8AGC - chains A and H of the 9 polymer chains in the assembly; structure by electron microscopy, 3.10 A resolution.

[Chain A]
Name: Dolichyl-diphosphooligosaccharide--protein glycotransferase
From: Saccharomyces cerevisiae
Notes: EC 2.4.99.18
Reference sequence: A0A6A5Q0M3 (A0A6A5Q0M3_YEASX); residue numbers follow UniProt; this construct covers 1-718
Chain sequence (718 residues; each row starts with the number of its first residue):
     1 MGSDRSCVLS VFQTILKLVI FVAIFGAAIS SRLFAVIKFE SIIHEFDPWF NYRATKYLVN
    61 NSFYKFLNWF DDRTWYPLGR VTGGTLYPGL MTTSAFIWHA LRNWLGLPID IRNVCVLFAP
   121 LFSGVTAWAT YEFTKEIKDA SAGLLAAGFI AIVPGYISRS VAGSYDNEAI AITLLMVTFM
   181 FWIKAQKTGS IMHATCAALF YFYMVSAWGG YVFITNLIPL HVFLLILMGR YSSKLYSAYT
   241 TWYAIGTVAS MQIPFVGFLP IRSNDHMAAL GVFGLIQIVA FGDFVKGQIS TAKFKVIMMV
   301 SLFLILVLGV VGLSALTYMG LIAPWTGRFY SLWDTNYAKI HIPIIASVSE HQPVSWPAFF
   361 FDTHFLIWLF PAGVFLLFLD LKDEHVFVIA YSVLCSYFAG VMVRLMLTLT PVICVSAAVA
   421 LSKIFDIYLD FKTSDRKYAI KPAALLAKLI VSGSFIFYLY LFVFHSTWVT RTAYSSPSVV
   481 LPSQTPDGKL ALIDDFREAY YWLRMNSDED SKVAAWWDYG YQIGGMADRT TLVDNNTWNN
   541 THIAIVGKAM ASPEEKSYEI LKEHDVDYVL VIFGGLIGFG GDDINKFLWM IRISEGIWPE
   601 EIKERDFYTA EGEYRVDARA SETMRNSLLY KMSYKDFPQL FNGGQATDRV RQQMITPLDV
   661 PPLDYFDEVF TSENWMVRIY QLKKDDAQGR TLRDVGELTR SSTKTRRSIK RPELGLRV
Unresolved in the structure: 1-5, 433-440, 484-491
Glycans and other covalent adducts: glycan linked to Asn539
Ion coordination: Mn2+: Asp166 (together with ELU)
Residues lining bound ligands:
  - 5-Carboxy-N,N'-tetramethyl rhodamine (323; 2-[3,6-bis(dimethylamino)xanthen-9-yl]-5-methanoyl-benzoate): Phe361, Thr472, Ala473, Ser476, Pro482
  - beta-D-mannopyranose / ELU / alpha-D-mannopyranose / N-acetylglucosamine / 2-acetamido-2-deoxy-alpha-D-glucopyranose: Asp47, Gly79, Arg80, Val81, Gly84, Thr85, Asp166, Asn167, Trp208, Gly209, Gly210, Val212, Phe213, Asn216, Phe255, Trp325, Arg328, Phe329, Leu332, Ile344, Ile345, Glu350, Leu394, Phe398, Arg404, Leu405, Tyr521, Asn535, Asn536, Thr537, Trp538
  - palmitoyl-linoleoyl phosphatidylcholine (CPL; 1-palmitoyl-2-linoleoyl-sn-glycero-3-phosphocholine), molecule 1: Val22, Phe25, Gly26, Ile29, Ser30, Leu33
  - palmitoyl-linoleoyl phosphatidylcholine (CPL), molecule 2: Ile29, Leu33, Val36, Ile37, Ser41, Ile97, Ala100, Leu101, Leu105, Leu107, Ile109, Arg112, Asn113, Val114, Leu117, Leu121
  - palmitoyl-linoleoyl phosphatidylcholine (CPL), molecule 3: Phe63, Leu67, Pro88, Gly89, Thr92, Phe96, Leu199, Phe202, Tyr203, Ser206, Gln252, Ile253, Pro254
  - palmitoyl-linoleoyl phosphatidylcholine (CPL), molecule 4: Leu105, Ile109, Asn113
  - phosphatidylethanolamine (PTY), molecule 1: Leu58, Ser62, Phe63, Thr92, Ala95, Phe96, His99, Phe202
  - phosphatidylethanolamine (PTY), molecule 2: Leu224, Leu227, Met228, Arg230, Phe378, Leu381, Ile389, Ala390, Val393, Leu394
Reported in the primary citation:
  - catalytic residues: Asp47, Glu350 (citing earlier work)
  - binding site for the ligand ELU: Trp208, Arg328, Arg404
  - Mn2+ coordination: Asp47, Asp166

[Chain H]
Name: OST3 isoform 1
From: Saccharomyces cerevisiae
Reference sequence: A0A6A5Q3S9 (A0A6A5Q3S9_YEASX); residue numbers follow UniProt; this construct covers 1-350
Chain sequence (350 residues; row label = number of the first residue in the row):
     1 MNWLFLVSLV FFCGVSTHPA LAMSSNRLLK LANKSPKKII PLKDSSFENI LAPPHENAYI
    61 VALFTATAPE IGCSLCLELE SEYDTIVASW FDDHPDAKSS NSDTSIFFTK VNLEDPSKTI
   121 PKAFQFFQLN NVPRLFIFKP NSPSILDHSV ISISTDTGSE RMKQIIQAIK QFSQVNDFSL
   181 HLPMDWTPII TSTIITFITV LLFKKQSKLM FSIISSRIIW ATLSTFFIIC MISAYMFNQI
   241 RNTQLAGVGP KGEVMYFLPN EFQHQFAIET QVMVLIYGTL AALVVVLVKG IQFLRSHLYP
   301 ETKKAYFIDA ILASFCALFI YVFFAALTTV FTIKSPAYPF PLLRLSAPFK
Unresolved in the structure: 1-212, 344-350
Residues lining bound ligands: phosphatidylethanolamine (PTY): Ser215, Ser216, Arg217, Trp220

[Chain A / chain H interface]
Pairs across the interface (78):
  Arg230(A) with Arg217(H)
  Gln352(A) with Arg241(H)
  Pro353(A) with Phe237(H), hydrophobic; Ile240(H), hydrophobic; Arg241(H)
  Val354(A) with Ala234(H); Phe237(H)
  Ser355(A) with Ala234(H); Phe262(H), hydrogen bond (side chain-backbone); Gln263(H); Gln265(H)
  Trp356(A) with Ala234(H); Gln265(H), hydrogen bond (backbone-side chain); Glu269(H), hydrogen bond; Met273(H), hydrophobic; Val330(H), hydrophobic; Phe331(H), hydrophobic; Lys334(H)
  Pro357(A) with Phe262(H), hydrophobic; Phe331(H); Lys334(H)
  Phe359(A) with Ile232(H)
  Phe360(A) with Leu327(H), hydrophobic; Phe331(H), hydrophobic; Tyr338(H)
  Phe361(A) with Phe262(H), hydrophobic; Phe331(H), hydrophobic
  His364(A) with Phe324(H); Tyr338(H)
  Ile367(A) with Ile232(H)
  Trp368(A) with Leu280(H), hydrophobic; Val284(H), hydrophobic; Ile320(H), hydrophobic; Phe324(H)
  Leu369(A) with Val284(H), hydrophobic
  Phe370(A) with Ile228(H), hydrophobic
  Pro371(A) with Thr225(H); Ile229(H), hydrophobic; Ile232(H), hydrophobic
  Ala372(A) with Val284(H), hydrophobic
  Val374(A) with Ile228(H), hydrophobic
  Phe375(A) with Ala221(H), hydrophobic; Thr222(H); Thr225(H); Val285(H), hydrophobic
  Phe378(A) with Trp220(H), hydrophobic; Ala221(H), hydrophobic; Ser224(H)
  Leu379(A) with Arg217(H), hydrogen bond (backbone-side chain); Lys289(H)
  Leu381(A) with Arg217(H)
  Val393(A) with Phe227(H), hydrophobic
  Ser396(A) with Ile228(H); Met231(H)
  Tyr397(A) with Phe227(H), hydrophobic; Met231(H), hydrophobic; Met236(H), hydrophobic
  Val401(A) with Met236(H), hydrophobic
  Ile424(A) with Val284(H), hydrophobic; Val288(H), hydrophobic
  Ile427(A) with Val288(H)
  Tyr428(A) with Leu287(H); Ala313(H)
  Ala443(A) with Phe307(H), hydrophobic; Ala310(H)
  Ala447(A) with Ala310(H), hydrophobic; Ser314(H)
  Val451(A) with Ala313(H); Ala317(H), hydrophobic
  Phe457(A) with Leu342(H), hydrophobic
  Tyr458(A) with Tyr321(H)
  Leu461(A) with Leu342(H), hydrophobic
  Phe464(A) with Phe340(H)
  His465(A) with Tyr338(H), hydrogen bond; Phe340(H)
  Trp468(A) with Tyr338(H), hydrophobic; Pro339(H); Phe340(H), hydrophobic
Also at the interface, not in a pair above, chain A (49 interface residues in all): Thr335, Ala358, Phe365, Leu376, Asp380, Ser392, Lys423, Ala444, Ile450, Ser454, Phe455
Also at the interface, not in a pair above, chain H (52 interface residues in all): Ile218, Ser233, Phe257, His264, Tyr277, Ala281, Ile291, Tyr306, Ala337

[Overview]
49 residues of chain A and 52 residues of chain H are in contact; the contacts include 5 hydrogen bonds. Polar
pairs include Ser355(A)-Phe262(H), Trp356(A)-Gln265(H) and Trp356(A)-Glu269(H). The paper reports catalytic
residues Asp47(A) and Glu350(A); a binding site for the ligand ELU at Trp208(A), Arg328(A) and Arg404(A).
Chain A is Dolichyl-diphosphooligosaccharide--protein glycotransferase and chain H is OST3 isoform 1, both
from Saccharomyces cerevisiae; the structure, Structure of yeast oligosaccharylransferase complex with
lipid-linked oligosaccharide and non-acceptor peptide bound, was determined by electron microscopy, deposited
together with 8AGB and 8AGE.
